7B5J - chains A and B; structure by X-ray diffraction, 1.34 A resolution.

# Chain A (and B)
Molecule: Anti-CRISPR associated (Aca) protein, Aca2
Source organism: Pectobacterium phage ZF40
Notes: chain B of this document is another copy of the same molecule, construct and numbering; everything in this record applies to it too
UniProtKB: H9C180 (H9C180_9CAUD); numbering as in UniProt (aligned over 2-116)
Chain sequence (115 residues; each row starts with the number of its first residue):
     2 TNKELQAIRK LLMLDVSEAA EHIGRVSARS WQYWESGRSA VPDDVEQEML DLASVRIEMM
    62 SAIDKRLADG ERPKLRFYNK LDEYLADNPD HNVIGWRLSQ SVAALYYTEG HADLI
Swiss-Prot annotation at these positions:
  - binding site (DNA): Tyr34
  - binding site (Mg(2+)): His92
  - mutagenesis: Arg30 (R30A: Loss of regulation by Aca2 at both the transcription and traduction levels), Gln33 (Q33A: Loss of regulation by Aca2 at the transcription level), Tyr34 (Y34A: Loss of regulation by Aca2 at the transcription level), Arg39 (R39A: Loss of regulation by Aca2 at the transcription level), Asp45 (D45A: Specifically abrogates RNA-mediated translational repression; no effect on transcriptional (DNA-based) repression)
What the authors report for this chain:
  - self-association interface (contacts with another copy of this molecule); pairs are residue here / residue on that copy: Lys4-Phe78 (hydrogen bond), Arg57-Glu110 (salt bridge)

# Chain A / chain B interface
Pairs across the interface - 55 pairs, chain A then chain B:
  Asn3(A) - Asn80(B)
  Lys4(A) - Arg77(B)
  Lys4(A) - Phe78(B)  hydrogen bond (side chain-backbone)
  Lys4(A) - Asn80(B)
  Lys4(A) - Leu115(B)
  Lys4(A) - Ile116(B)  hydrogen bond (side chain-backbone)
  Glu5(A) - Tyr108(B)
  Gln7(A) - Phe78(B)
  Gln7(A) - Asn80(B)
  Gln7(A) - Gln101(B)
  Ala8(A) - Phe78(B)  hydrophobic
  Ala8(A) - Ala105(B)
  Ala8(A) - Leu115(B)  hydrophobic
  Ile9(A) - Tyr108(B)  hydrophobic
  Ile9(A) - Thr109(B)
  Lys11(A) - Met14(B)
  Lys11(A) - Arg98(B)
  Lys11(A) - Gln101(B)
  Leu12(A) - Met14(B)
  Leu12(A) - Leu106(B)
  Leu12(A) - Thr109(B)
  Met14(A) - Lys11(B)
  Met14(A) - Leu12(B)
  Glu36(A) - Asn80(B)
  Ser37(A) - Asn80(B)
  Ala54(A) - Thr109(B)
  Arg57(A) - Leu106(B)
  Arg57(A) - Glu110(B)  salt bridge
  Met61(A) - Glu110(B)
  Arg77(A) - Lys4(B)
  Phe78(A) - Lys4(B)  hydrogen bond (backbone-side chain)
  Phe78(A) - Gln7(B)
  Phe78(A) - Ala8(B)  hydrophobic
  Asn80(A) - Asn3(B)
  Asn80(A) - Lys4(B)
  Asn80(A) - Gln7(B)  hydrogen bond
  Asn80(A) - Glu36(B)  hydrogen bond (side chain-backbone)
  Arg98(A) - Lys11(B)
  Gln101(A) - Gln7(B)
  Gln101(A) - Lys11(B)
  Ala105(A) - Ala8(B)
  Ala105(A) - Leu12(B)
  Leu106(A) - Leu12(B)  hydrophobic
  Leu106(A) - Arg57(B)
  Tyr108(A) - Glu5(B)
  Tyr108(A) - Ile9(B)  hydrophobic
  Thr109(A) - Ile9(B)
  Thr109(A) - Leu12(B)
  Thr109(A) - Ala54(B)
  Glu110(A) - Arg57(B)  salt bridge
  Glu110(A) - Met61(B)
  Leu115(A) - Lys4(B)
  Leu115(A) - Glu5(B)
  Leu115(A) - Ala8(B)  hydrophobic
  Ile116(A) - Lys4(B)  hydrogen bond (backbone-side chain)
Other interface residues (no listed pair), chain A (28 interface residues in all): Leu51, Ser102
Other interface residues (no listed pair), chain B (27 interface residues in all): Leu51, Ile58

# Summary
28 residues of chain A and 27 residues of chain B are in contact, with 6 hydrogen bonds and 2 salt bridges.
Polar contacts include Arg57(A)-Glu110(B), Lys4(A)-Phe78(B) and Lys4(A)-Ile116(B). From UniProt: DNA-binding
residue Tyr34(A), Mg2+-binding residue His92(A) and 5 mutagenesis sites on chain A. The paper reports a
self-association interface involving Lys4(A), Arg57(A) and Phe78(A) among others.
Both chains are Anti-CRISPR associated (Aca) protein, Aca2 (Pectobacterium phage ZF40). Entry 7B5J
(Anti-CRISPR associated (Aca) protein, Aca2) was determined by X-ray diffraction together with 7ZGE from the
same study.
